PDB entry 8ZDL | electron microscopy, 3.78 A resolution | chains A and a of the 42 polymer chains in the assembly

Chain A:
Protein: Protal Protein (gp5)
Source organism: Mycolicibacterium smegmatis MC2 155
Amino-acid sequence (545 residues; row label = number of the first residue in the row):
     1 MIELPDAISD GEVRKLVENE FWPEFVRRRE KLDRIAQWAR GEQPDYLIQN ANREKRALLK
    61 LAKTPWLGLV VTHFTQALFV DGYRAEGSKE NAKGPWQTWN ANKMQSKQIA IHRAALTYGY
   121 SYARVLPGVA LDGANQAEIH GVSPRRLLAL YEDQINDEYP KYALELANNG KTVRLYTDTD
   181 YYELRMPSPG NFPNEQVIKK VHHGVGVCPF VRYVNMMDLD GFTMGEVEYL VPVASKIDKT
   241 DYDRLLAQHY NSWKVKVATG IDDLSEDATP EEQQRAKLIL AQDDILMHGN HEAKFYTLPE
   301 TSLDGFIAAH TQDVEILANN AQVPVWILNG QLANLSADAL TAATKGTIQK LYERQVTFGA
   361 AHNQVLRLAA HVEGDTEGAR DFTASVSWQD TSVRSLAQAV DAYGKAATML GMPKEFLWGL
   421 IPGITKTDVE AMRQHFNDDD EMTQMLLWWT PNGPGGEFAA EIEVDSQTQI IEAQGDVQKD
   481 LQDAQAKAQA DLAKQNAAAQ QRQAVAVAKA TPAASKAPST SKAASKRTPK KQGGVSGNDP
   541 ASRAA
Unresolved in the structure: 1, 508-545
Reported in the primary citation:
  - conformationally variable residues (order/disorder transition): Ala508 to Ala545

Chain a:
Protein: Adaptor Protein (gp9)
Source organism: Mycolicibacterium smegmatis MC2 155
Amino-acid sequence (154 residues; row label = number of the first residue in the row):
     1 MAGLATIDEL QTLMSTVFED DALEQAQLVL DIVSSWARVV SGQMWPDAPA NVPDDVRAVV
    61 LQASRRELKN PDRVISRQMG PFNVQYSQPP DGFFYPAELA ILKRFKRSGG LMTVSTSRGE
   121 EGRPWAGKTA YIRYGDGLFP FCSEDEGYGD VVPW
Unresolved in the structure: 1, 139-154

Chain A / chain a interface:
Contacting residue pairs (15; chain A residue first):
  Arg29(A) - Leu138(a)
  Arg53(A) - Glu121(a)
  Arg53(A) - Gly122(a)  hydrogen bond (side chain-backbone)
  Arg53(A) - Trp125(a)
  Glu54(A) - Ser117(a)  hydrogen bond
  Glu54(A) - Glu120(a)
  Glu54(A) - Glu121(a)
  Ala57(A) - Pro124(a)  hydrophobic
  Arg146(A) - Asp136(a)  salt bridge
  Leu166(A) - Asp136(a)
  Ala167(A) - Asp136(a)
  Asn168(A) - Asp136(a)
  Asn169(A) - Asp136(a)
  Gly170(A) - Asp136(a)  hydrogen bond (backbone-side chain)
  His249(A) - Arg118(a)  hydrogen bond
Other interface residues (no listed pair), chain A (14 interface residues in all): Arg40, Arg56, Trp253
Other interface residues (no listed pair), chain a (13 interface residues in all): Arg123, Tyr131, Tyr134, Gly135

In short:
The interface between chain A and chain a involves 14 residues on one side and 13 on the other; the contacts
include 4 hydrogen bonds and 1 salt bridge. Polar contacts include Arg146(A)-Asp136(a), Arg53(A)-Gly122(a) and
Glu54(A)-Ser117(a). The paper reports conformational variability at Ala508(A).
Chain A is Protal Protein (gp5) and chain a is Adaptor Protein (gp9), both from Mycolicibacterium smegmatis
MC2 155; the structure, Cryo-EM structure of Mycobacteriophage Douge genome-free connector (gp5, gp9, gp10,
gp12 and gp13), was determined by electron microscopy, deposited together with 8ZDJ, 8ZDK, 8ZDO and 8ZDQ.
